PDB entry 6HJA | X-ray diffraction, 2.70 A resolution | chains D and E of the 5 polymer chains in the assembly

Chain D (and E):
Molecule: Proton-gated ion channel
From: Gloeobacter violaceus (strain PCC 7421)
Notes: chain E of this document is another copy of the same molecule, construct and numbering; everything in this record applies to it too
UniProt: Q7NDN8 (GLIC_GLOVI); residues -41 to 317 here correspond to UniProt positions 1-359 (UniProt number = residue number + 42)
Sequence (359 residues; each row starts with the number of its first residue; numbers below 1 keep their minus sign (Met-41 is residue -41)):
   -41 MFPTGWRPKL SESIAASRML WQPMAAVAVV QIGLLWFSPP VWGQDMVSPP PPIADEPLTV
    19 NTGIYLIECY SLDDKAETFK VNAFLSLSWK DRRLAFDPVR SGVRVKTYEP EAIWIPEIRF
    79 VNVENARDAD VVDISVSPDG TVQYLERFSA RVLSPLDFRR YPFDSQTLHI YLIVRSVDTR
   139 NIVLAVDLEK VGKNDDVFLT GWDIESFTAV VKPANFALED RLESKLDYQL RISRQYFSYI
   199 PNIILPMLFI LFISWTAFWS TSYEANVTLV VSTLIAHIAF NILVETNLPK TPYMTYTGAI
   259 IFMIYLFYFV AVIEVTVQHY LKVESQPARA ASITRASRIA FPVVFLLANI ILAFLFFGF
Disordered / not traced: -41 to 4, 316-317
Residues lining bound ligands:
  - glutaric acid (GUA), molecule 1: Tyr23, Ile25, Phe42, Arg105, Asn152
  - glutaric acid (GUA), molecule 2: Arg77, Val79, Ile131, Phe174, Leu176, Glu181, Lys183
  - diundecyl phosphatidyl choline (PLC), molecule 1: Arg118, Phe121, Tyr194, Ile198, Ile202, Leu203, Leu206, Tyr254, Ile258, Asn307, Phe315
  - diundecyl phosphatidyl choline (PLC), molecule 2: Phe210, Trp213, Thr214, Trp217
  - diundecyl phosphatidyl choline (PLC), molecule 3: Phe267, Ile271, Thr274, Val275, Tyr278
From the paper describing this entry:
  - binding site for glutaric acid: Arg77, Arg105, Asn152, Glu181

Chain D / chain E interface:
Contacting residue pairs (76; chain D residue first):
  Tyr23(D) with Leu176(E); Glu177(E)
  Ile25(D) with Val79(E)
  Glu26(D) with Val79(E); Asn80(E); Val81(E), hydrogen bond (side chain-backbone); Leu111(E)
  Tyr28(D) with Glu82(E), hydrogen bond (side chain-backbone); Leu111(E), hydrophobic
  Asn40(D) with Val81(E), hydrogen bond (side chain-backbone); Glu82(E), hydrogen bond (side chain-backbone)
  Phe42(D) with Leu176(E), hydrophobic
  Ser44(D) with Glu177(E)
  Val63(D) with Asp136(E)
  Thr65(D) with Asp136(E), hydrogen bond
  Asp86(D) with Asn83(E)
  Asp88(D) with Ala84(E)
  Val90(D) with Glu75(E); Arg77(E)
  Asp91(D) with Asp136(E); Arg179(E), salt bridge
  Ser93(D) with Asp136(E), hydrogen bond; Arg179(E)
  Leu103(D) with Arg133(E); Glu177(E)
  Arg105(D) with Arg77(E); Phe78(E), hydrogen bond (side chain-backbone); Val79(E), hydrogen bond (side chain-backbone)
  Ser107(D) with Asn83(E), hydrogen bond
  Tyr119(D) with Lys248(E)
  Lys148(D) with Glu177(E)
  Phe156(D) with Pro113(E)
  Thr158(D) with Glu35(E), hydrogen bond
  Gln193(D) with Pro250(E)
  Phe195(D) with Thr249(E); Pro250(E); Tyr251(E); Met252(E), hydrophobic
  Ser196(D) with Lys248(E); Thr249(E)
  Tyr197(D) with Lys248(E), hydrogen bond
  Pro199(D) with Met252(E), hydrophobic; Phe260(E)
  Asn200(D) with Asn239(E); Glu243(E)
  Ile201(D) with Glu243(E)
  Leu203(D) with Phe260(E), hydrophobic
  Pro204(D) with Tyr263(E)
  Phe207(D) with Phe260(E), hydrophobic; Tyr263(E), hydrophobic; Leu264(E), hydrophobic; Phe267(E)
  Ile208(D) with Leu232(E), hydrophobic
  Phe210(D) with Phe267(E), hydrophobic
  Ile211(D) with Leu232(E), hydrophobic; Phe267(E), hydrophobic; Val270(E), hydrophobic
  Thr214(D) with Val270(E); Thr274(E)
  Trp217(D) with Thr274(E); Tyr278(E)
  Ser218(D) with Tyr221(E)
  Thr219(D) with His277(E)
  Ser220(D) with Glu222(E), hydrogen bond
  Ala223(D) with Tyr221(E), hydrophobic; Val225(E)
  Thr226(D) with Val225(E)
  Leu227(D) with Tyr221(E); Val225(E), hydrophobic
  Ser230(D) with Val229(E); Ile233(E)
  Ala234(D) with Ile236(E), hydrophobic
  Phe238(D) with Ile236(E), hydrophobic
  Leu241(D) with Ile240(E), hydrophobic; Glu243(E)
  Arg296(D) with Tyr278(E)
Also at the interface, not in a pair above, chain D (50 interface residues in all): Val89, Gly159, Asn245
Also at the interface, not in a pair above, chain E (46 interface residues in all): Lys33, Asp178, Glu181, Thr226, Pro247, Val281

Summary:
50 residues of chain D and 46 residues of chain E are in contact; the contacts include 12 hydrogen bonds and 1
salt bridge. Among the polar pairs are Asp91(D)-Arg179(E), Glu26(D)-Val81(E) and Tyr28(D)-Glu82(E). The paper
reports a binding site for glutaric acid at Arg77(D), Arg105(D) and Asn152(D) among others.
Chain D and chain E are both Proton-gated ion channel (Gloeobacter violaceus (strain PCC 7421)); the
structure, Xray structure of GLIC in complex with glutarate, was determined by X-ray diffraction (same
publication as 6HPP, 6HJB, 6HJI, 6HJZ and 6HJ3).
